PDB entry 7CIQ | X-ray diffraction, 1.59 A resolution | chains A and B of the 3 polymer chains in the assembly

Chain A:
Protein: MHC class I antigen
From: Homo sapiens
Reference sequence: A3F718 (A3F718_HUMAN); residues 1-276 here correspond to UniProt positions 11-286 (UniProt number = residue number + 10)
Amino-acid sequence (276 residues; numbered 1 to 276; the number before each row is that of its first residue):
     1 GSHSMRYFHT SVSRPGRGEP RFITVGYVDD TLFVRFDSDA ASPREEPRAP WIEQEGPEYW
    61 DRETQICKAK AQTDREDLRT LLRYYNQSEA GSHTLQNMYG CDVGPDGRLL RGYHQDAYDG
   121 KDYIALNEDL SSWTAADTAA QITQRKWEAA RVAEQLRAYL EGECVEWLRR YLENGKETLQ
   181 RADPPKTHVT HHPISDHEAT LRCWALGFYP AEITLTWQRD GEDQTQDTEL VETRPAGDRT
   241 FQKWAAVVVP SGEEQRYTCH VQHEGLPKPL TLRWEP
Disulfides: C101-C164, C203-C259
From the paper describing this entry:
  - contacts within the chain: R62-E163 (salt bridge)

Chain B:
Protein: Beta-2-microglobulin
From: Homo sapiens
Reference sequence: P61769 (B2MG_HUMAN); residues 1-99 here correspond to UniProt positions 21-119 (UniProt number = residue number + 20)
Amino-acid sequence (100 residues; each row starts with the number of its first residue; numbering starts at 0):
     0 MIQRTPKIQV YSRHPAENGK SNFLNCYVSG FHPSDIEVDL LKNGERIEKV EHSDLSFSKD
    60 WSFYLLYYTE FTPTEKDEYA CRVNHVTLSQ PKIVKWDRDM
Construct notes: initiating methionine (0)
Disulfides: C25-C80
Curated features (UniProtKB/Swiss-Prot):
  - modified residue: Q2 (Pyrrolidone carboxylic acid)
  - glycosylation: I1 (N-linked (Glc) (glycation) isoleucine), K19 (N-linked (Glc) (glycation) lysine), K41 (N-linked (Glc) (glycation) lysine), K48 (N-linked (Glc) (glycation) lysine), K58 (N-linked (Glc) (glycation) lysine), K91 (N-linked (Glc) (glycation) lysine), K94 (N-linked (Glc) (glycation) lysine)

Interface between chain A and chain B:
Residue-residue contacts (50):
  F8(A) - F56(B)  hydrophobic
  H9(A) - F56(B)
  T10(A) - L54(B)
  T10(A) - F56(B)
  T10(A) - F62(B)
  V12(A) - S33(B)
  I23(A) - L54(B)
  V25(A) - D53(B)
  V25(A) - S55(B)
  Y27(A) - S55(B)
  Y27(A) - Y63(B)  hydrogen bond
  R35(A) - D53(B)  salt bridge
  Q96(A) - H31(B)  hydrogen bond
  Q96(A) - F56(B)
  Q96(A) - W60(B)  hydrogen bond (side chain-backbone)
  Q96(A) - F62(B)
  N97(A) - F56(B)
  Q115(A) - W60(B)
  D116(A) - W60(B)
  A117(A) - W60(B)  hydrophobic
  D119(A) - M0(B)
  D119(A) - H31(B)
  G120(A) - R3(B)  hydrogen bond (backbone-side chain)
  G120(A) - H31(B)
  G120(A) - W60(B)
  D122(A) - W60(B)  hydrogen bond
  H192(A) - D98(B)  salt bridge
  R202(A) - D98(B)  hydrogen bond (side chain-backbone)
  R202(A) - M99(B)
  W204(A) - D98(B)
  W204(A) - M99(B)
  V231(A) - Q8(B)
  E232(A) - K6(B)  salt bridge
  E232(A) - Q8(B)  hydrogen bond (backbone-side chain)
  E232(A) - Y26(B)
  E232(A) - S28(B)  hydrogen bond
  R234(A) - Q8(B)  hydrogen bond
  R234(A) - Y10(B)
  R234(A) - M99(B)  hydrogen bond (side chain-backbone)
  P235(A) - Y10(B)  hydrogen bond (backbone-side chain)
  P235(A) - N24(B)
  P235(A) - Y26(B)
  A236(A) - R12(B)  hydrogen bond (backbone-side chain)
  A236(A) - N24(B)  hydrogen bond (backbone-side chain)
  G237(A) - R12(B)
  D238(A) - H13(B)
  Q242(A) - Y10(B)
  Q242(A) - S11(B)  hydrogen bond (side chain-backbone)
  Q242(A) - R12(B)  hydrogen bond (side chain-backbone)
  W244(A) - M99(B)  hydrogen bond (side chain-backbone)
Interface residues without a listed pair, chain A (34 interface residues in all): R48, T94, M98, K121, L206, T233
Interface residues without a listed pair, chain B (25 interface residues in all): P14, D59, L65

In short:
34 residues of chain A and 25 residues of chain B are in contact; the contacts include 16 hydrogen bonds and 3
salt bridges. Polar pairs include R35(A)-D53(B), H192(A)-D98(B) and E232(A)-K6(B). The paper reports contacts
within the chain involving R62(A) and E163(A).
Chain A is MHC class I antigen and chain B is Beta-2-microglobulin, both from Homo sapiens; the structure,
Phosphorylation modification of MHC I polypeptide, was determined by X-ray diffraction together with 7CIR,
7CIS and 7DYN from the same study.
